7EMF - chains P and Y of the 27 polymer chains in the assembly; structure by electron microscopy, 3.50 A resolution.

[Chain P]
Protein: Isoform 2 of Mediator of RNA polymerase II transcription subunit 16
Organism: Homo sapiens
UniProt: Q9Y2X0 (MED16_HUMAN), isoform Q9Y2X0-2; numbering as in UniProt (aligned over 1-841)
Chain sequence (841 residues; row label = number of the first residue in the row):
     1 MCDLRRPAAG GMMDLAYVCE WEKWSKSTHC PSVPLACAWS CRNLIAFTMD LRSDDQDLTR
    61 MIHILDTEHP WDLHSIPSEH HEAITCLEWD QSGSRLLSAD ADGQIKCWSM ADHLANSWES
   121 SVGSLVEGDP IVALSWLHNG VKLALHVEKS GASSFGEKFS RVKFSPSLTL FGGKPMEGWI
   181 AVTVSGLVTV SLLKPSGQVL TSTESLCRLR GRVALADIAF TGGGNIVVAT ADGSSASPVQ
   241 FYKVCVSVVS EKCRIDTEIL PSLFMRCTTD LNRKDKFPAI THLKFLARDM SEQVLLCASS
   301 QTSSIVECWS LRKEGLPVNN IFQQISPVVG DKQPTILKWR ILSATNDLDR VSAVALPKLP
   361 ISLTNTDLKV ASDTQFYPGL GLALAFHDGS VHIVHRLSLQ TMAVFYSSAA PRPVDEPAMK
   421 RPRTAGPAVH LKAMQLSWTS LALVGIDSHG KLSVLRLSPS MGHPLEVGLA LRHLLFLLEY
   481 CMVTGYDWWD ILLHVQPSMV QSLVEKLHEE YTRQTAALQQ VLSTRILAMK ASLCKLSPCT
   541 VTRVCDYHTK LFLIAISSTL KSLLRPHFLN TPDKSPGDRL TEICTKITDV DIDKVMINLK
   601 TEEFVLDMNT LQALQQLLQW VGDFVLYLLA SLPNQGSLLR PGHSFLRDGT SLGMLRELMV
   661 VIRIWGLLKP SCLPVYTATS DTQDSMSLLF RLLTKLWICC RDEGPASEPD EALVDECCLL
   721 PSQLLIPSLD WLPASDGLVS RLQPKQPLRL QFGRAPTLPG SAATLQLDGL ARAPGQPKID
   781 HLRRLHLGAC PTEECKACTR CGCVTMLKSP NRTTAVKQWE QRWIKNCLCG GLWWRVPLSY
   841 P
Unresolved in the structure: 1-11, 315-334, 409-428, 635-638, 757-776

[Chain Y]
Protein: Mediator of RNA polymerase II transcription subunit 25
Organism: Homo sapiens
UniProt: Q71SY5 (MED25_HUMAN); residue numbers follow UniProt; this construct covers 1-747
Chain sequence (747 residues; numbered 1 to 747; the number before each row is that of its first residue):
     1 MVPGSEGPAR AGSVVADVVF VIEGTANLGP YFEGLRKHYL LPAIEYFNGG PPAETDFGGD
    61 YGGTQYSLVV FNTVDCAPES YVQCHAPTSS AYEFVTWLDG IKFMGGGGES CSLIAEGLST
   121 ALQLFDDFKK MREQIGQTHR VCLLICNSPP YLLPAVESTT YSGCTTENLV QQIGERGIHF
   181 SIVSPRKLPA LRLLFEKAAP PALLEPLQPP TDVSQDPRHM VLVRGLVLPV GGGSAPGPLQ
   241 SKQPVPLPPA APSGATLSAA PQQPLPPVPP QYQVPGNLSA AQVAAQNAVE AAKNQKAGLG
   301 PRFSPITPLQ QAAPGVGPPF SQAPAPQLPP GPPGAPKPPP ASQPSLVSTV APGSGLAPTA
   361 QPGAPSMAGT VAPGGVSGPS PAQLGAPALG GQQSVSNKLL AWSGVLEWQE KPKPASVDAN
   421 TKLTRSLPCQ VYVNHGENLK TEQWPQKLIM QLIPQQLLTT LGPLFRNSRM VQFHFTNKDL
   481 ESLKGLYRIM GNGFAGCVHF PHTAPCEVRV LMLLYSSKKK IFMGLIPYDQ SGFVNGIRQV
   541 ITNHKQVQQQ KLEQQQRGMG GQQAPPGLGP ILEDQARPSQ NLLQLRPPQP QPQGTVGASG
   601 ATGQPQPQGT AQPPPGAPQG PPGAASGPPP PGPILRPQNP GANPQLRSLL LNPPPPQTGV
   661 PPPQASLHHL QPPGAPALLP PPHQGLGQPQ LGPPLLHPPP AQSWPAQLPP RAPLPGQMLL
   721 SGGPRGPVPQ PGLQPSVMED DILMDLI
Unresolved in the structure: 1-13, 203-210, 232-747
Curated features (UniProtKB/Swiss-Prot):
  - motif: Leu-646 to Leu-650 (LXXLL motif)
  - modified residue: Arg-725 (Asymmetric dimethylarginine)

[How chain P and chain Y interact]
Pairs across the interface - 61 pairs, chain P then chain Y:
  Cys-41(P) with Pro-78(Y), hydrophobic
  Arg-42(P) with Pro-78(Y); Glu-79(Y), salt bridge
  His-113(P) with Lys-102(Y); Met-104(Y)
  Phe-171(P) with Pro-87(Y); Leu-124(Y); Asp-127(Y)
  Gly-172(P) with Asp-127(Y), hydrogen bond (backbone-side chain)
  Gly-173(P) with Gln-123(Y)
  Lys-174(P) with Val-82(Y); Cys-84(Y); Thr-120(Y); Glu-157(Y)
  Pro-195(P) with Cys-84(Y); His-85(Y)
  Gly-485(P) with Ala-77(Y)
  Ala-517(P) with Leu-152(Y); Leu-153(Y)
  Gln-520(P) with Tyr-151(Y); Leu-152(Y)
  Val-521(P) with Val-74(Y), hydrophobic; Leu-153(Y), hydrophobic
  Arg-525(P) with Val-74(Y), hydrogen bond (side chain-backbone); Ala-77(Y)
  Ser-558(P) with Glu-109(Y)
  Ser-562(P) with Arg-186(Y)
  Arg-565(P) with Tyr-31(Y); Pro-185(Y), hydrogen bond (side chain-backbone); Arg-218(Y); His-219(Y), hydrogen bond
  Pro-566(P) with Lys-187(Y)
  His-567(P) with Lys-187(Y); Pro-217(Y)
  Phe-568(P) with Lys-187(Y)
  Leu-569(P) with Lys-187(Y)
  Asp-573(P) with Pro-189(Y); Arg-192(Y), salt bridge
  Lys-574(P) with Pro-189(Y)
  Ser-575(P) with Pro-189(Y)
  Lys-817(P) with Pro-30(Y)
  Gln-818(P) with Pro-30(Y); Tyr-31(Y), hydrogen bond
  Gln-821(P) with Ala-26(Y); Gly-29(Y); Phe-103(Y); Met-104(Y); Gly-105(Y)
  Arg-822(P) with Ala-26(Y); Asn-27(Y); Met-104(Y); Gly-105(Y); Gly-106(Y); Gly-107(Y), hydrogen bond (side chain-backbone); Glu-109(Y), hydrogen bond (side chain-backbone)
  Trp-823(P) with Gly-107(Y)
  Lys-825(P) with Asp-75(Y), salt bridge; Cys-76(Y); Met-104(Y); Gly-105(Y)
  Asn-826(P) with Asp-75(Y)
Other interface residues (no listed pair), chain P (44 interface residues in all): Ser-92, Ser-94, Arg-161, Lys-163, Tyr-486, Ala-516, Thr-524, Ile-554, Ala-555, Lys-561, Leu-563, Leu-564, Pro-572, Ile-824
Other interface residues (no listed pair), chain Y (44 interface residues in all): Gly-108, Phe-128, Val-156, Thr-159, Leu-193, Asp-216

[In short]
Chain P and chain Y each contribute 44 residues to their interface; the contacts include 7 hydrogen bonds and
3 salt bridges. Polar contacts include Arg-42(P)/Glu-79(Y), Asp-573(P)/Arg-192(Y) and Lys-825(P)/Asp-75(Y).
Here chain P is Isoform 2 of Mediator of RNA polymerase II transcription subunit 16 and chain Y is Mediator of
RNA polymerase II transcription subunit 25, both from Homo sapiens. Entry 7EMF (Human Mediator (deletion of
MED1-IDR) in a Tail-extended conformation) was determined by electron microscopy (same publication as 7ENJ).
